PDB entry 9JVP | electron microscopy, 2.15 A resolution | chains E and L of the 21 polymer chains in the assembly

== Chain E ==
Molecule: ATP-dependent Clp protease ATP-binding subunit ClpC1
Organism: Mycobacterium tuberculosis H37Rv
Reference sequence: P9WPC9 (CLPC1_MYCTU); residues 168-824 here = UniProt positions 168-824
Chain sequence (657 residues; row label = number of the first residue in the row):
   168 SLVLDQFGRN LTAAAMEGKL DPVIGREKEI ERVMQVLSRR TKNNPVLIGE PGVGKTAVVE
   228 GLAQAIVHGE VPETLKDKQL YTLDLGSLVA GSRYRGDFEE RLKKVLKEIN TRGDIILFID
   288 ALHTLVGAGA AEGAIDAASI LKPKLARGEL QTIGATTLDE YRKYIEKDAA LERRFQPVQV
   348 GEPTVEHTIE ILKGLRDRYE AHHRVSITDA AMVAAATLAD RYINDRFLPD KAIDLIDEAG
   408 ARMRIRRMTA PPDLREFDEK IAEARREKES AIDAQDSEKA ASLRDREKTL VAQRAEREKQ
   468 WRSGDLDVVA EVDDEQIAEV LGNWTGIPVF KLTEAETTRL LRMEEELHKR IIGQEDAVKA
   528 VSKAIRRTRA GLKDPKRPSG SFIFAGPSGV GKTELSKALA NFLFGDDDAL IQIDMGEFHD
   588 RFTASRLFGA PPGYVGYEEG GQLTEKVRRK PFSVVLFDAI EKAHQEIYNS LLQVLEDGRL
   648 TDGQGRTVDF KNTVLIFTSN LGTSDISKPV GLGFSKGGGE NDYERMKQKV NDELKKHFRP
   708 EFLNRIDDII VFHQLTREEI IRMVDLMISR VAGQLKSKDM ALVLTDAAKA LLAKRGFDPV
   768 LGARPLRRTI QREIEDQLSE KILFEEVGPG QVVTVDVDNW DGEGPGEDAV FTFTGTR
Disordered / not traced: 168-169, 415-476, 683-692, 808-824
Construct notes: engineered mutation Ala288 (Glu in P9WPC9), Ser444 (Phe in P9WPC9), Ala626 (Glu in P9WPC9)
Swiss-Prot annotation at these positions:
  - binding site (ATP): Gly216 to Thr223, Gly553 to Thr560
Residues lining bound ligands:
  - ADP (adenosine-5'-diphosphate), molecule 1: Asp188, Pro189, Val190, Ile191, Gly192, Arg193, Glu217, Pro218, Gly219, Val220, Gly221, Lys222, Thr223, Ala224, Glu227, His354, Ile358, Leu362, Pro396, Asp397, Ile400
  - ADP, molecule 2: Arg517, Ile518, Ile519, Gly520, Gln521, Pro554, Ser555, Gly556, Val557, Gly558, Lys559, Thr560, Glu561, Leu722, Met730, Met734, Arg737, Leu768, Ala770, Arg771, Arg774
  - ATP (adenosine-5'-triphosphate): Thr208, Ala313, Arg314, Ala337, Arg340, Arg341

== Chain L ==
Molecule: ATP-dependent Clp protease proteolytic subunit 2
Organism: Mycobacterium tuberculosis H37Rv
Notes: EC 3.4.21.92
Reference sequence: P9WPC3 (CLPP2_MYCTU); residue numbers follow UniProt; this construct covers 31-210
Chain sequence (180 residues; row label = number of the first residue in the row):
    31 NPYNKLFEER IIFLGVQVDD ASANDIMAQL LVLESLDPDR DITMYINSPG GGFTSLMAIY
    91 DTMQYVRADI QTVCLGQAAS AAAVLLAAGT PGKRMALPNA RVLIHQPSLS GVIQGQFSDL
   151 EIQAAEIERM RTLMETTLAR HTGKDAGVIR KDTDRDKILT AEEAKDYGII DTVLEYRKLS
Swiss-Prot annotation at these positions:
  - active site: Ser110 (Nucleophile), His135
Residues lining bound ligands: bortezomib (BO2; N-[(1R)-1-(dihydroxyboryl)-3-methylbutyl]-N-(pyrazin-2-ylcarbonyl)-L-phenylalaninamide): Gln47, Gly80, Gly81, Gly82, Phe83, Leu86, Ser110, Ala111, Val114, His135, Pro137, Ser138, Leu139, Ser140, Ile157, Met160, Met164

== Chain E / chain L interface ==
Residue-residue contacts (16):
  Ser674(E) - Ser65(L)
  Lys675(E) - Pro68(L)
  Lys675(E) - Asp69(L)  salt bridge
  Val677(E) - Glu64(L)
  Val677(E) - Arg97(L)
  Gly678(E) - Leu61(L)
  Gly678(E) - Glu64(L)
  Gly678(E) - Ser65(L)
  Leu679(E) - Leu61(L)
  Leu679(E) - Val62(L)  hydrophobic
  Leu679(E) - Ser65(L)
  Gly680(E) - Leu61(L)
  Phe681(E) - Leu61(L)  hydrophobic
  Phe681(E) - Thr92(L)
  Phe681(E) - Tyr95(L)  hydrogen bond (backbone-side chain)
  Ser682(E) - Tyr95(L)  hydrogen bond

== In short ==
The interface between chain E and chain L involves 8 residues on one side and 9 on the other; the contacts
include 2 hydrogen bonds and 1 salt bridge. Polar contacts include Lys675(E)-Asp69(L), Phe681(E)-Tyr95(L) and
Ser682(E)-Tyr95(L). Bound to chain E: ATP and ADP.
Chain E is ATP-dependent Clp protease ATP-binding subunit ClpC1 and chain L is ATP-dependent Clp protease
proteolytic subunit 2, both from Mycobacterium tuberculosis H37Rv; the structure, CryoEM structure of M.
tuberculosis ClpC1P1P2 complex bound to bortezomib, conformation 3, was determined by electron microscopy.
